PDB entry 7M6E | electron microscopy, 3.30 A resolution | chains F and G of the 9 polymer chains in the assembly

== Chain F ==
Molecule: BG10-19 Fab Heavy Chain
Source organism: Homo sapiens
Notes: antibody fragment or engineered binder
Sequence (231 residues; each row starts with the number of its first residue; a row labelled like 82A-82C holds insertion residues (82A, then the next letters in order)):
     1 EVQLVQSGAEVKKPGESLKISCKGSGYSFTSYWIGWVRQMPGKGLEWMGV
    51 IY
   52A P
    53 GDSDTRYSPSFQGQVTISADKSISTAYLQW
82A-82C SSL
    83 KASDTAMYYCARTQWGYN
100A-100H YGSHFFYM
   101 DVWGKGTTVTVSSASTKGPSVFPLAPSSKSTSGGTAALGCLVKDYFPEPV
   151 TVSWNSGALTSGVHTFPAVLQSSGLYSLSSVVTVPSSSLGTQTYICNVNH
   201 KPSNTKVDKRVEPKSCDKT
Not modelled in the structure: 1, 113-219
Disulfide bonds: Cys22-Cys92

== Chain G ==
Molecule: BG10-19 Fab Light Chain
Source organism: Homo sapiens
Notes: antibody fragment or engineered binder
Sequence (216 residues; row label = number of the first residue in the row; a row labelled like 27A-27B holds insertion residues (27A, then the next letters in order)):
     1 QSVLTQPPSASGTPGQRVTISCSGSSS
27A-27B NI
    28 GSDHVYWYQQLPGTAPKLFIYRNNQRPSGVPDRFSGSKSGTSASLAISGL
    78 RSEDEADYYCAAWDASLS
95A-95B GY
    96 VFGTGTKVTVLGQPKANPTVTLFPPSSEELQANKATLVCLISDFYPGAVT
   146 VAWKADSSPVKAGVETTTPSKQSNNKYAASSYLSLTPEQWKSHRSYSCQV
   196 THEGSTVEKTVAPTECS
Not modelled in the structure: 1-2, 107-212
Disulfide bonds: Cys22-Cys87

== Chain F / chain G interface ==
Residue-residue contacts (33):
  Gln39(F) - Gln37(G)  hydrogen bond
  Gln39(F) - Tyr86(G)
  Lys43(F) - Tyr86(G)  hydrogen bond (backbone-side chain)
  Gly44(F) - Tyr86(G)
  Leu45(F) - Gln37(G)
  Leu45(F) - Pro43(G)  hydrophobic
  Leu45(F) - Tyr86(G)
  Leu45(F) - Phe97(G)
  Trp47(F) - Gly95A(G)
  Trp47(F) - Tyr95B(G)
  Trp47(F) - Phe97(G)
  Pro61(F) - Leu94(G)  hydrophobic
  Tyr91(F) - Thr41(G)
  Tyr91(F) - Ala42(G)  hydrophobic
  Asn100(F) - Arg49(G)
  Ser100C(F) - Asp30(G)  hydrogen bond
  Ser100C(F) - Arg49(G)
  His100D(F) - His31(G)  hydrogen bond (backbone-side chain)
  His100D(F) - Tyr33(G)
  His100D(F) - Trp90(G)  hydrogen bond
  Phe100E(F) - Tyr33(G)
  Phe100E(F) - Arg49(G)
  Phe100F(F) - Tyr95B(G)  hydrogen bond (backbone-side chain)
  Tyr100G(F) - Tyr35(G)
  Tyr100G(F) - Leu45(G)  hydrophobic
  Met100H(F) - Tyr35(G)  hydrogen bond (backbone-side chain)
  Met100H(F) - Tyr95B(G)  hydrophobic
  Met100H(F) - Phe97(G)  hydrophobic
  Asp101(F) - Lys44(G)
  Asp101(F) - Leu45(G)
  Trp103(F) - Ala42(G)  hydrophobic
  Trp103(F) - Pro43(G)  hydrogen bond (side chain-backbone)
  Gly104(F) - Ala42(G)
Also at the interface, not in a pair above, chain F (19 interface residues in all): Val37, Glu46

== Summary ==
19 residues of chain F and 17 residues of chain G are in contact, with 8 hydrogen bonds. Polar pairs include
Gln39(F)-Gln37(G), Lys43(F)-Tyr86(G) and Ser100C(F)-Asp30(G).
Chain F is BG10-19 Fab Heavy Chain and chain G is BG10-19 Fab Light Chain, both from Homo sapiens; the
structure, Structure of the SARS-CoV-2 S 6P trimer in complex with the human neutralizing antibody Fab
fragment ..., was determined by electron microscopy (same publication as 7M6H).
